8Z90 - chains B and E of the 5 polymer chains in the assembly; structure by electron microscopy, 2.87 A resolution.

# Chain B
Protein: RNA-directed RNA polymerase catalytic subunit
Organism: Thogoto virus (isolate SiAr 126)
Notes: EC 2.7.7.48
Reference sequence: O41353 (RDRP_THOGV); residues 1-710 here = UniProt positions 1-710
Chain sequence (710 residues; each row starts with the number of its first residue):
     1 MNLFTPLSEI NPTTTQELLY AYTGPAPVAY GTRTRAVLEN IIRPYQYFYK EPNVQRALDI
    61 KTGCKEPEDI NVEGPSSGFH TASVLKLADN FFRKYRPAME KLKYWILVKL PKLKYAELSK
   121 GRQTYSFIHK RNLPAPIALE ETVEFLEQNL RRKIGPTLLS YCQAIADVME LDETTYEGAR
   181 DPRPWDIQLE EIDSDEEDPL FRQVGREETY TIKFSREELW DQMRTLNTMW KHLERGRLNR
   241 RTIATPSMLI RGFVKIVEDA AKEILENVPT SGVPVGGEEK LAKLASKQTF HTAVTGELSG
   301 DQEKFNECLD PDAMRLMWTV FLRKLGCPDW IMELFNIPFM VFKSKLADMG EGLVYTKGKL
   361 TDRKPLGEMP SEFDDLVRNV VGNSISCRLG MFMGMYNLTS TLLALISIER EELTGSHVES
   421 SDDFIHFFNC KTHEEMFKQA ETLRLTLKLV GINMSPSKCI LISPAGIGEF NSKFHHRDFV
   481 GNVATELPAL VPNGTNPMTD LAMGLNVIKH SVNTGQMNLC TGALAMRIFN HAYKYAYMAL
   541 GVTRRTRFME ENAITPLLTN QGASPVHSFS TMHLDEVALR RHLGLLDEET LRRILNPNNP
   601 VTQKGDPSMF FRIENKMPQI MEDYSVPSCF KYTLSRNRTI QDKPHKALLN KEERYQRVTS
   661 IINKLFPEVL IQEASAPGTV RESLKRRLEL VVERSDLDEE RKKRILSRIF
Differences from the reference sequence: conflict Leu7 (Arg in O41353), Trp230 (Cys in O41353)
Ligand contacts: phosphomethylphosphonic acid guanylate ester (G2P): Lys231, Arg237, Arg241, Asp301, Gln302, Glu303, Lys304, Phe305, Asn306, Glu307, Met393, Gly394, Met395, Asn397, Ser421, Asp422, Lys458, Asn615

# Chain E
Molecule: 17-nt RNA strand
Sequence (17 nucleotides; each row starts with the number of its first residue):
     1 GACUGCCUGU UUUUGCU

# How chain B and chain E interact
Contacting residue pairs (50; chain B residue first):
  Arg33(B) - U13(E)  hydrogen bond to the base
  Arg33(B) - U14(E)  base contact
  Gly121(B) - U17(E)  phosphate contact
  Arg122(B) - G15(E)  sugar contact
  Arg122(B) - C16(E)  salt bridge to the phosphate
  Arg122(B) - U17(E)  phosphate contact
  Gln123(B) - G15(E)  phosphate contact
  Gln123(B) - C16(E)  hydrogen bond to the phosphate
  Arg131(B) - U12(E)  salt bridge to the phosphate
  Arg131(B) - U13(E)  salt bridge to the phosphate
  Arg131(B) - U14(E)  phosphate contact
  Asn132(B) - U14(E)  hydrogen bond to the phosphate
  Asn132(B) - G15(E)  hydrogen bond to the phosphate
  Asn227(B) - U13(E)  sugar contact
  Asn227(B) - U14(E)  phosphate contact
  Met229(B) - U14(E)  base contact
  Met229(B) - G15(E)  phosphate contact
  Trp230(B) - U14(E)  hydrogen bond to the base
  Lys231(B) - C16(E)  base contact
  His232(B) - G15(E)  base contact
  Leu233(B) - G15(E)  base contact
  Ile243(B) - C16(E)  base contact
  Ala244(B) - C16(E)  sugar contact
  Thr245(B) - C16(E)  sugar contact
  Arg251(B) - C16(E)  phosphate contact
  Arg251(B) - U17(E)  salt bridge to the phosphate
  Glu351(B) - U13(E)  base contact
  Glu351(B) - U14(E)  base contact
  Gly394(B) - U17(E)  hydrogen bond to the sugar
  Met395(B) - U17(E)  hydrogen bond to the sugar
  Asn397(B) - U17(E)  hydrogen bond to the base
  Arg612(B) - G15(E)  hydrogen bond to the sugar
  Arg612(B) - C16(E)  salt bridge to the phosphate
  Arg612(B) - U17(E)  base contact
  Asn615(B) - G15(E)  base contact
  Asn615(B) - C16(E)  hydrogen bond to the base
  Lys616(B) - U17(E)  base contact
  Met617(B) - U17(E)  hydrogen bond to the base
  Pro618(B) - U17(E)  base contact
  Asn637(B) - U10(E)  base contact
  Asn637(B) - U11(E)  hydrogen bond to the phosphate
  Arg638(B) - U8(E)  salt bridge to the phosphate
  Arg638(B) - G9(E)  hydrogen bond to the phosphate
  Thr639(B) - U8(E)  hydrogen bond to the sugar
  Thr639(B) - U11(E)  hydrogen bond to the phosphate
  Thr639(B) - U12(E)  phosphate contact
  Ile640(B) - U11(E)  sugar contact
  Gln641(B) - U8(E)  hydrogen bond to the phosphate
  Lys643(B) - U12(E)  phosphate contact
  His645(B) - U12(E)  salt bridge to the phosphate
Also at the interface, not in a pair above, chain B (36 interface residues in all): Gly31, Lys130, Glu258, Arg363
Also at the interface, not in a pair above, chain E (11 interface residues in all): C7

# In short
Chain B and chain E form an interface of 36 and 11 residues respectively, with 16 hydrogen bonds and 7 salt
bridges. Among the polar pairs are Arg33(B)-U13(E), Trp230(B)-U14(E) and Asn397(B)-U17(E). Chain B binds
phosphomethylphosphonic acid guanylate ester.
Here chain B is RNA-directed RNA polymerase catalytic subunit (Thogoto virus (isolate SiAr 126)) and chain E
is a 17-nt RNA strand. Entry 8Z90 (Cryo-EM structure of Thogoto virus polymerase in transcription initiation
conformation 2) was determined by electron microscopy, deposited together with 8Z85, 8Z8J, 8Z8N, 8Z8X, 8Z97,
8Z98 and 3 further entries.
